Entry 9MR7 (electron microscopy, 3.56 A resolution); this record covers chains C and E of the 12 polymer chains in the assembly.

Chain C:
Name: Pertussis toxin subunit 3
From: Bordetella pertussis
UniProtKB: P04979 (TOX3_BORPE); residues 1-199 here correspond to UniProt positions 29-227 (UniProt number = residue number + 28)
Sequence (199 residues; each row starts with the number of its first residue):
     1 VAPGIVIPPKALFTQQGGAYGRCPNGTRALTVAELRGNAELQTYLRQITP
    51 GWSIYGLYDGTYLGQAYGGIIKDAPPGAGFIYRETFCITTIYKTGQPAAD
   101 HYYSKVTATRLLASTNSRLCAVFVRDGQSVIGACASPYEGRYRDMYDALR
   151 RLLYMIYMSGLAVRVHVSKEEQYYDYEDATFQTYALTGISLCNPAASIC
Not modelled in the structure: 1-2
Disulfides: Cys23-Cys87, Cys120-Cys134, Cys192-Cys199

Chain E:
Name: Pertussis toxin subunit 4
From: Bordetella pertussis
UniProtKB: P0A3R5 (TOX4_BORPE); residues 1-110 here correspond to UniProt positions 43-152 (UniProt number = residue number + 42)
Sequence (110 residues; numbered 1 to 110; the number before each row is that of its first residue):
     1 DVPYVLVKTNMVVTSVAMKPYEVTPTRMLVCGIAAKLGAAASSPDAHVPF
    51 CFGKDLKRPGSSPMEVMLRAVFMQQRPLRMFLGPKQLTFEGKPALELIRM
   101 VECSGKQDCP
Disulfides: Cys31-Cys51, Cys103-Cys109

Chain C / chain E interface:
Pairs across the interface (31):
  Tyr20(C) - Pro3(E)
  Tyr20(C) - Val5(E)
  Arg22(C) - Ile98(E)
  Arg28(C) - Arg99(E)
  Pro76(C) - Pro110(E)  hydrophobic
  Phe80(C) - Tyr4(E)
  Phe80(C) - Val5(E)
  Thr109(C) - Glu102(E)
  Arg110(C) - Glu102(E)
  Arg110(C) - Ser104(E)
  Leu111(C) - Met67(E)  hydrophobic
  Leu111(C) - Glu102(E)  hydrogen bond (backbone-backbone)
  Leu112(C) - Met67(E)
  Leu112(C) - Met100(E)
  Leu112(C) - Val101(E)  hydrophobic
  Ala113(C) - Pro63(E)
  Ala113(C) - Met67(E)
  Ala113(C) - Met100(E)  hydrogen bond (backbone-backbone)
  Ser114(C) - Met64(E)
  Ser114(C) - Ile98(E)
  Ser114(C) - Arg99(E)
  Thr115(C) - Ile98(E)
  Ser117(C) - Pro63(E)
  Pro137(C) - Arg58(E)  hydrogen bond (backbone-side chain)
  Tyr138(C) - Arg58(E)
  Tyr146(C) - Ser61(E)  hydrogen bond (side chain-backbone)
  Tyr146(C) - Ser62(E)
  Tyr146(C) - Pro63(E)
  Tyr157(C) - Glu102(E)  hydrogen bond
  Met158(C) - Gln74(E)  hydrogen bond
  Glu177(C) - Arg79(E)  salt bridge
Other interface residues (no listed pair), chain C (28 interface residues in all): Gly21, Thr27, Tyr58, Ile81, Leu119, Asp147, Arg150, Tyr154, Asp175
Other interface residues (no listed pair), chain E (26 interface residues in all): Val7, Gly60, Val66, Ala70, Val71, Met73, Arg76, Asp108

In short:
Chain C and chain E form an interface of 28 and 26 residues respectively; the contacts include 6 hydrogen
bonds and 1 salt bridge. Polar contacts include Glu177(C)-Arg79(E), Pro137(C)-Arg58(E) and Tyr146(C)-Ser61(E).
Here chain C is Pertussis toxin subunit 3 and chain E is Pertussis toxin subunit 4, both from Bordetella
pertussis. Entry 9MR7 (Genetiocally detoxified pertussis toxin in complex with hu1B7 Fab and hu11E6 Fab) was
determined by electron microscopy.
